Entry 7T6B (electron microscopy, 3.19 A resolution); this record covers chains C and D of the 5 polymer chains in the assembly.

# Chain C
Name: Guanine nucleotide-binding protein G(I)/G(S)/G(T) subunit beta-1
Organism: Homo sapiens
Reference sequence: P62873 (GBB1_HUMAN); residue numbers follow UniProt; this construct covers 2-340
Amino-acid sequence (362 residues; each row starts with the number of its first residue; numbers below 1 keep their minus sign (Met-21 is residue -21)):
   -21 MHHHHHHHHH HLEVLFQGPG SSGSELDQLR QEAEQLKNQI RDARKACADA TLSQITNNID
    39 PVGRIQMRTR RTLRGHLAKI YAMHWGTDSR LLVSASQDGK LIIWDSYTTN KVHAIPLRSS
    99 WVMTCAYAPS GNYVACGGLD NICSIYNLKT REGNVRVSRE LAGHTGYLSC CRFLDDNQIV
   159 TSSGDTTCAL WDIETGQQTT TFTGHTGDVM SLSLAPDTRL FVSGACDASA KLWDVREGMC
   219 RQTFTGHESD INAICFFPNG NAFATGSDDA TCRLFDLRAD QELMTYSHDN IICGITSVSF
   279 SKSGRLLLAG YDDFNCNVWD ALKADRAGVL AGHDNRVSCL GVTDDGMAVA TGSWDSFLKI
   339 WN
Disordered / not traced: -21 to 1
Construct notes: initiating methionine (-21); expression tag (-20 to 1)
UniProt features mapped onto this chain:
  - modified residue: Ser2 (N-acetylserine), His266 (Phosphohistidine)
  - natural variant: Leu30 (L30F: In MRD42; uncertain significance), Arg52 (R52G: In MRD42), Gly64 (G64V: In MRD42), Asp76 (D76E: In MRD42; D76G: In MRD42), Gly77 (G77S: In MRD42), Lys78 (K78R: In MRD42), Ile80 (I80N: In MRD42; I80T: In MRD42), His91 (H91R: In MRD42; uncertain significance), Ala92 (A92T: In MRD42), Pro94 (P94S: In MRD42), Leu95 (L95P: In MRD42), Arg96 (R96L: In MRD42), 5 further natural variant entries in UniProt

# Chain D
Name: Guanine nucleotide-binding protein G(I)/G(S)/G(O) subunit gamma-2
Organism: Homo sapiens
Reference sequence: P59768 (GBG2_HUMAN); residues 1-71 here = UniProt positions 1-71
Amino-acid sequence (71 residues; numbered 1 to 71; the number before each row is that of its first residue):
     1 MASNNTASIA QARKLVEQLK MEANIDRIKV SKAAADLMAY CEAHAKEDPL LTPVPASENP
    61 FREKKFFCAI L
Disordered / not traced: 1-5, 65-71
UniProt features mapped onto this chain:
  - modified residue: Ala2 (N-acetylalanine), Cys68 (Cysteine methyl ester)
  - lipidation: Cys68 (S-geranylgeranyl cysteine)

# Interface between chain C and chain D
Contacting residue pairs (85; chain C residue first):
  Leu4(C) with Ile9(D), hydrophobic; Ala12(D), hydrophobic
  Leu7(C) with Ala12(D), hydrophobic; Val16(D)
  Glu10(C) with Lys20(D)
  Ala11(C) with Leu15(D), hydrophobic; Val16(D), hydrophobic; Leu19(D)
  Leu14(C) with Val16(D); Leu19(D), hydrophobic; Lys20(D)
  Lys15(C) with Leu19(D)
  Gln17(C) with Ala23(D)
  Ile18(C) with Ala23(D), hydrophobic; Arg27(D)
  Ala21(C) with Arg27(D)
  Arg22(C) with Glu22(D), salt bridge
  Ala24(C) with Lys29(D)
  Cys25(C) with Arg27(D); Ile28(D); Val30(D)
  Ala26(C) with Val30(D), hydrophobic
  Asp27(C) with Lys29(D); Ser31(D)
  Ala28(C) with Val30(D)
  Leu30(C) with Ala34(D), hydrophobic
  Ile33(C) with Ser31(D); Ala34(D), hydrophobic; Met38(D), hydrophobic
  Thr34(C) with Met38(D)
  Ile37(C) with Met38(D), hydrophobic; Glu42(D)
  Val40(C) with Leu51(D), hydrophobic
  Met45(C) with Leu50(D), hydrophobic
  Arg46(C) with Arg62(D)
  Arg48(C) with Arg62(D), hydrogen bond (backbone-side chain)
  Arg49(C) with Phe61(D), hydrogen bond (side chain-backbone); Lys64(D)
  Ser84(C) with Phe61(D)
  Tyr85(C) with Pro60(D); Phe61(D), hydrophobic
  Cys218(C) with Gln18(D), hydrogen bond (backbone-side chain)
  Arg219(C) with Glu22(D); Ile25(D)
  Gln220(C) with Ile25(D)
  Thr221(C) with Glu22(D)
  Phe235(C) with Tyr40(D), hydrophobic; Cys41(D), hydrophobic
  Pro236(C) with Tyr40(D), hydrogen bond (backbone-side chain)
  Asn237(C) with Tyr40(D)
  Leu252(C) with Leu37(D), hydrophobic
  Asp254(C) with Ala33(D); Leu37(D)
  Arg256(C) with Arg27(D); Ile28(D), hydrogen bond (backbone-backbone); Asp36(D), salt bridge
  Ala257(C) with Ile28(D)
  Asp258(C) with Ile25(D); Arg27(D), salt bridge
  Gln259(C) with Val30(D)
  Leu261(C) with Val30(D), hydrophobic; Leu37(D), hydrophobic
  Ser279(C) with Asp48(D), hydrogen bond
  Lys280(C) with Glu47(D); Asp48(D)
  Ser281(C) with Tyr40(D); Cys41(D); His44(D); Asp48(D), hydrogen bond
  Gly282(C) with Cys41(D), hydrogen bond (backbone-side chain)
  Arg283(C) with Cys41(D)
  Leu300(C) with Met38(D), hydrophobic; Cys41(D), hydrophobic
  Val320(C) with Leu50(D), hydrophobic
  Gly324(C) with Leu50(D)
  Met325(C) with Pro49(D), hydrophobic; Val54(D), hydrophobic; Asn59(D); Pro60(D)
  Ala326(C) with Phe61(D), hydrophobic
  Val327(C) with Leu50(D), hydrophobic
  Ile338(C) with Phe61(D), hydrophobic
  Asn340(C) with Leu50(D); Asn59(D), hydrogen bond; Phe61(D)
Also at the interface, not in a pair above, chain C (58 interface residues in all): Ile43, Trp63, Ser67, Leu284, Asp323
Also at the interface, not in a pair above, chain D (38 interface residues in all): Ser8, Arg13, Glu58

# Summary
58 residues of chain C and 38 residues of chain D are in contact, with 9 hydrogen bonds and 3 salt bridges.
Among the polar pairs are Arg22(C)-Glu22(D), Arg256(C)-Asp36(D) and Asp258(C)-Arg27(D).
Chain C is Guanine nucleotide-binding protein G(I)/G(S)/G(T) subunit beta-1 and chain D is Guanine
nucleotide-binding protein G(I)/G(S)/G(O) subunit gamma-2, both from Homo sapiens; the structure, Structure of
S1PR2-heterotrimeric G13 signaling complex, was determined by electron microscopy.
